Entry 3X3Y (X-ray diffraction, 1.50 A resolution); this record covers chains A and B.

[Chain A (and B)]
Protein: Phenylethylamine oxidase
From: Arthrobacter globiformis
Notes: EC 1.4.3.21; chain B of this document is another copy of the same molecule, construct and numbering; everything in this record applies to it too
UniProt: P46881 (PAOX_ARTGO); residues 9-628 here = UniProt positions 9-628
Sequence (620 residues; row label = number of the first residue in the row):
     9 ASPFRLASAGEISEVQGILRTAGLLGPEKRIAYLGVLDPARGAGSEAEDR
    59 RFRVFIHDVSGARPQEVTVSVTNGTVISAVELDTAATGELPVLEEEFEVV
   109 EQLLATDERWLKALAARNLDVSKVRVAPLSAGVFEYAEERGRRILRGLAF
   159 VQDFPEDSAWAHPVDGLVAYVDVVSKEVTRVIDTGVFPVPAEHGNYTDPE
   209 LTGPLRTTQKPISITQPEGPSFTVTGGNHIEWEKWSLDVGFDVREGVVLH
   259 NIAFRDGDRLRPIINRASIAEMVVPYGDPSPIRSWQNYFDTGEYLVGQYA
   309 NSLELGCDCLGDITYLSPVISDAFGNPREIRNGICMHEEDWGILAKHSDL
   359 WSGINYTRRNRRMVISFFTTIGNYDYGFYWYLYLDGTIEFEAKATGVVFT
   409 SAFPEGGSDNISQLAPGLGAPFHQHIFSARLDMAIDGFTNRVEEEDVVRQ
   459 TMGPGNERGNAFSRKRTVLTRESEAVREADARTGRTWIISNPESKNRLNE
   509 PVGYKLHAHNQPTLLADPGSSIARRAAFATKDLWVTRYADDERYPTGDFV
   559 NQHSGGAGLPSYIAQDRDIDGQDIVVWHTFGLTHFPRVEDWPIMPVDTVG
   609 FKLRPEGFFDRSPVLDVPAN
Modified / non-standard residues: Tyr382 (3-amino-6-hydroxy-tyrosine; TYQ)
Disulfide bonds: Cys317-Cys343
Bound ions: K+: Val79, Thr80; Cu ion: His431, His433, His592; Na+: Asp440, Met441, Asp581, Ile582
Curated features (UniProtKB/Swiss-Prot):
  - active site: Asp298 (Proton acceptor)
  - binding site (substrate): Tyr296 to Tyr307, Ile379 to Asn381, Asp383, Tyr384
  - binding site (Cu cation): His431, His433, His592
Reported in the primary citation:
  - Cu ion coordination: His431, His433, His592
  - conformationally variable residues (side-chain flip): Tyr296
  - catalytic residues: Asp298 (citing earlier work)

[Chain A / chain B interface]
Contacting residue pairs (308; chain A residue first):
  Arg133(A) - Trp359(B)
  Val134(A) - Trp359(B)
  Ala135(A) - Trp359(B)
  Phe142(A) - Arg466(B)
  Glu143(A) - Arg466(B)  salt bridge
  Tyr144(A) - Arg466(B)  hydrogen bond
  Gln160(A) - Trp359(B)  hydrogen bond (side chain-backbone)
  Gln160(A) - Ser360(B)
  Pro163(A) - Trp359(B)
  Pro163(A) - Ser360(B)
  Glu164(A) - Ser360(B)
  Glu164(A) - Ile362(B)
  Asp165(A) - Ser360(B)
  Ala167(A) - Trp359(B)  hydrophobic
  Trp168(A) - Asp357(B)  hydrogen bond
  Trp168(A) - Trp359(B)  hydrophobic
  Glu200(A) - Arg505(B)  salt bridge
  Tyr204(A) - His355(B)
  Tyr204(A) - Tyr364(B)  hydrophobic
  Thr205(A) - Tyr364(B)
  Leu209(A) - Arg619(B)
  Thr210(A) - Leu623(B)
  Thr210(A) - Asp624(B)
  Pro212(A) - Asp624(B)
  Leu213(A) - Asp624(B)
  Arg214(A) - Glu241(B)  salt bridge
  Arg214(A) - Lys242(B)
  Arg214(A) - Leu392(B)
  Arg214(A) - Pro621(B)  hydrogen bond (side chain-backbone)
  Arg214(A) - Asp624(B)  salt bridge
  Arg214(A) - Val625(B)
  Arg214(A) - Pro626(B)
  Thr216(A) - Ser229(B)
  Thr216(A) - Glu241(B)  hydrogen bond
  Gln217(A) - Ser229(B)
  Gln217(A) - Glu241(B)  hydrogen bond
  Gln217(A) - Leu392(B)
  Gln217(A) - Val625(B)
  Lys218(A) - Glu226(B)
  Lys218(A) - Gly227(B)
  Lys218(A) - Pro228(B)
  Lys218(A) - Ser229(B)  hydrogen bond (backbone-side chain)
  Lys218(A) - Arg369(B)  hydrogen bond (backbone-side chain)
  Pro219(A) - Gln224(B)  hydrogen bond (backbone-side chain)
  Pro219(A) - Pro225(B)  hydrophobic
  Pro219(A) - Glu226(B)
  Ile220(A) - Thr223(B)
  Ile220(A) - Gln224(B)
  Ile220(A) - Glu347(B)
  Ile220(A) - Asp348(B)
  Ile220(A) - Arg369(B)
  Ser221(A) - Ser221(B)
  Ser221(A) - Ile222(B)
  Ser221(A) - Thr223(B)  hydrogen bond (backbone-backbone)
  Ile222(A) - Ser221(B)
  Thr223(A) - Ile220(B)
  Thr223(A) - Ser221(B)  hydrogen bond (backbone-backbone)
  Gln224(A) - Lys218(B)
  Gln224(A) - Pro219(B)  hydrogen bond (side chain-backbone)
  Gln224(A) - Ile220(B)
  Pro225(A) - Pro219(B)
  Glu226(A) - Lys218(B)
  Glu226(A) - Pro219(B)
  Gly227(A) - Lys218(B)
  Pro228(A) - Lys218(B)
  Ser229(A) - Thr216(B)
  Ser229(A) - Gln217(B)
  Ser229(A) - Lys218(B)  hydrogen bond (side chain-backbone)
  Glu241(A) - Arg214(B)  salt bridge
  Glu241(A) - Thr216(B)  hydrogen bond
  Glu241(A) - Gln217(B)  hydrogen bond
  Lys242(A) - Arg214(B)
  Tyr284(A) - Asn468(B)  hydrogen bond (backbone-side chain)
  Gly285(A) - Asn468(B)
  Gly285(A) - Ala469(B)
  Gly285(A) - Phe470(B)  hydrogen bond (backbone-backbone)
  Asp286(A) - Asn468(B)  hydrogen bond (backbone-side chain)
  Pro287(A) - Gly463(B)
  Ser292(A) - Arg466(B)  hydrogen bond
  Ser292(A) - Asn468(B)
  Trp293(A) - Arg466(B)
  Asn309(A) - Lys354(B)
  Gly314(A) - Asn628(B)  hydrogen bond (backbone-side chain)
  Cys315(A) - Ile351(B)
  Cys315(A) - Thr365(B)
  Cys315(A) - Arg367(B)  hydrogen bond (backbone-side chain)
  Cys315(A) - Asn628(B)
  Asp316(A) - Ile351(B)
  Asp316(A) - Lys354(B)  salt bridge
  Asp316(A) - Thr365(B)
  Asp316(A) - Arg367(B)  hydrogen bond (backbone-side chain)
  Leu318(A) - Asp348(B)
  Leu318(A) - Arg367(B)
  Asp348(A) - Ile220(B)
  Asp348(A) - Leu318(B)
  Trp349(A) - Trp349(B)  hydrophobic
  Ile351(A) - Cys315(B)
  Ile351(A) - Asp316(B)
  Ile351(A) - Tyr387(B)
  Ile351(A) - Val604(B)
  Leu352(A) - Pro603(B)
  Leu352(A) - Val604(B)  hydrogen bond (backbone-backbone)
  Ala353(A) - Thr403(B)
  Ala353(A) - Met602(B)
  Lys354(A) - Asn309(B)
  Lys354(A) - Asp316(B)  salt bridge
  Lys354(A) - Phe376(B)
  Lys354(A) - Asp383(B)
  Lys354(A) - Thr403(B)  hydrogen bond (backbone-side chain)
  Lys354(A) - Gly404(B)  hydrogen bond (backbone-backbone)
  His355(A) - Tyr204(B)
  His355(A) - Gly380(B)
  His355(A) - Asn381(B)  hydrogen bond (side chain-backbone)
  His355(A) - Asp383(B)  salt bridge
  His355(A) - Gly404(B)
  His355(A) - Val405(B)
  His355(A) - Ile601(B)
  Ser356(A) - Thr378(B)
  Ser356(A) - Asp383(B)  hydrogen bond (backbone-side chain)
  Asp357(A) - Trp168(B)  hydrogen bond
  Trp359(A) - Arg133(B)
  Trp359(A) - Val134(B)
  Trp359(A) - Ala135(B)
  Trp359(A) - Gln160(B)  hydrogen bond (backbone-side chain)
  Trp359(A) - Pro163(B)
  Trp359(A) - Ala167(B)  hydrophobic
  Trp359(A) - Trp168(B)  hydrophobic
  Ser360(A) - Gln160(B)
  Ser360(A) - Pro163(B)
  Ser360(A) - Glu164(B)
  Ser360(A) - Asp165(B)
  Ile362(A) - Glu164(B)
  Ile362(A) - Thr205(B)
  Tyr364(A) - Tyr204(B)  hydrophobic
  Tyr364(A) - Thr205(B)
  Tyr364(A) - Ile601(B)  hydrophobic
  Thr365(A) - Cys315(B)
  Thr365(A) - Asp316(B)
  Arg367(A) - Cys315(B)  hydrogen bond (side chain-backbone)
  Arg367(A) - Asp316(B)  hydrogen bond (side chain-backbone)
  Arg367(A) - Cys317(B)
  Arg367(A) - Leu318(B)
  Arg369(A) - Lys218(B)  hydrogen bond (side chain-backbone)
  Arg369(A) - Ile220(B)
  Phe376(A) - Lys354(B)
  Thr378(A) - Ser356(B)
  Gly380(A) - His355(B)
  Asn381(A) - His355(B)  hydrogen bond (backbone-side chain)
  Asp383(A) - Lys354(B)
  Asp383(A) - His355(B)  salt bridge
  Asp383(A) - Ser356(B)  hydrogen bond (side chain-backbone)
  Tyr387(A) - Ile351(B)
  Leu392(A) - Arg214(B)
  Leu392(A) - Gln217(B)
  Asp393(A) - Pro603(B)
  Thr403(A) - Ala353(B)
  Thr403(A) - Lys354(B)  hydrogen bond (side chain-backbone)
  Gly404(A) - Lys354(B)  hydrogen bond (backbone-backbone)
  Gly404(A) - His355(B)
  Val405(A) - His355(B)
  Asp417(A) - Phe470(B)
  Asp417(A) - Ser471(B)  hydrogen bond (backbone-side chain)
  Asn418(A) - Gln458(B)  hydrogen bond
  Asn418(A) - Ala469(B)
  Asn418(A) - Phe470(B)  hydrogen bond (side chain-backbone)
  Gln421(A) - Leu506(B)
  Leu422(A) - Leu506(B)
  Ala423(A) - Arg505(B)
  Ala423(A) - Leu506(B)
  Pro424(A) - Arg505(B)
  Pro424(A) - Leu506(B)
  Phe430(A) - Phe470(B)
  His431(A) - Phe470(B)
  Gln432(A) - Phe470(B)
  Val455(A) - Leu523(B)  hydrophobic
  Val455(A) - Phe593(B)  hydrophobic
  Arg457(A) - Leu523(B)  hydrogen bond (side chain-backbone)
  Arg457(A) - Ala524(B)  hydrogen bond (side chain-backbone)
  Arg457(A) - Pro526(B)
  Gln458(A) - Asn418(B)  hydrogen bond
  Thr459(A) - Asp525(B)
  Met460(A) - Asp525(B)  hydrogen bond (backbone-side chain)
  Met460(A) - Gly527(B)
  Gly463(A) - Pro287(B)
  Arg466(A) - Phe142(B)
  Arg466(A) - Glu143(B)  salt bridge
  Arg466(A) - Tyr144(B)  hydrogen bond
  Arg466(A) - Ser292(B)  hydrogen bond
  Arg466(A) - Trp293(B)
  Arg466(A) - Ser528(B)
  Gly467(A) - Ala524(B)
  Gly467(A) - Asp525(B)  hydrogen bond (backbone-backbone)
  Gly467(A) - Ser528(B)
  Asn468(A) - Tyr284(B)  hydrogen bond (side chain-backbone)
  Asn468(A) - Gly285(B)
  Asn468(A) - Asp286(B)  hydrogen bond (side chain-backbone)
  Asn468(A) - Ser292(B)
  Ala469(A) - Gly285(B)
  Ala469(A) - Asn418(B)
  Phe470(A) - Gly285(B)  hydrogen bond (backbone-backbone)
  Phe470(A) - Asp417(B)
  Phe470(A) - Asn418(B)  hydrogen bond (backbone-side chain)
  Phe470(A) - Phe430(B)
  Phe470(A) - His431(B)
  Phe470(A) - Gln432(B)
  Phe470(A) - Leu523(B)  hydrophobic
  Phe470(A) - Thr591(B)
  Phe470(A) - Phe593(B)  hydrophobic
  Ser471(A) - Asp417(B)  hydrogen bond (side chain-backbone)
  Ser471(A) - Phe593(B)
  Arg472(A) - Phe593(B)
  Glu486(A) - Arg490(B)  salt bridge
  Ala487(A) - Arg490(B)  hydrogen bond (backbone-side chain)
  Asp488(A) - Arg490(B)
  Ala489(A) - Ala489(B)  hydrophobic
  Ala489(A) - Asn518(B)
  Ala489(A) - Pro520(B)
  Arg490(A) - Glu486(B)  salt bridge
  Arg490(A) - Ala487(B)  hydrogen bond (side chain-backbone)
  Arg490(A) - Pro520(B)
  Gly492(A) - Pro520(B)
  Arg505(A) - Glu200(B)  salt bridge
  Arg505(A) - Ala423(B)
  Arg505(A) - Pro424(B)
  Leu506(A) - Gln421(B)
  Leu506(A) - Leu422(B)
  Leu506(A) - Ala423(B)
  Leu506(A) - Pro424(B)
  Leu506(A) - Val596(B)  hydrophobic
  Asn518(A) - Ala489(B)
  Pro520(A) - Ala489(B)
  Pro520(A) - Arg490(B)
  Pro520(A) - Gly492(B)
  Leu523(A) - Val455(B)  hydrophobic
  Leu523(A) - Arg457(B)  hydrogen bond (backbone-side chain)
  Leu523(A) - Phe470(B)  hydrophobic
  Ala524(A) - Arg457(B)  hydrogen bond (backbone-side chain)
  Ala524(A) - Gly467(B)
  Asp525(A) - Gln458(B)
  Asp525(A) - Thr459(B)
  Asp525(A) - Met460(B)  hydrogen bond (side chain-backbone)
  Asp525(A) - Gly467(B)  hydrogen bond (backbone-backbone)
  Pro526(A) - Arg457(B)
  Gly527(A) - Met460(B)
  Ser528(A) - Arg466(B)
  Ser528(A) - Gly467(B)
  Thr591(A) - Phe470(B)
  Phe593(A) - Val455(B)  hydrophobic
  Phe593(A) - Phe470(B)  hydrophobic
  Phe593(A) - Ser471(B)
  Phe593(A) - Arg472(B)
  Arg595(A) - Arg612(B)
  Arg595(A) - Pro613(B)  hydrogen bond (side chain-backbone)
  Arg595(A) - Glu614(B)
  Val596(A) - Leu506(B)  hydrophobic
  Val596(A) - Phe617(B)
  Val596(A) - Asp618(B)
  Val596(A) - Arg619(B)
  Val596(A) - Ser620(B)
  Glu597(A) - Pro613(B)
  Glu597(A) - Glu614(B)
  Glu597(A) - Gly615(B)  hydrogen bond (side chain-backbone)
  Glu597(A) - Phe616(B)  hydrogen bond (side chain-backbone)
  Glu597(A) - Phe617(B)  hydrogen bond (side chain-backbone)
  Glu597(A) - Arg619(B)
  Glu597(A) - Ser620(B)
  Trp599(A) - Arg619(B)
  Trp599(A) - Ser620(B)  hydrogen bond (backbone-backbone)
  Pro600(A) - Leu623(B)
  Ile601(A) - His355(B)
  Ile601(A) - Tyr364(B)  hydrophobic
  Ile601(A) - Leu623(B)  hydrophobic
  Met602(A) - Ala353(B)
  Pro603(A) - Leu352(B)
  Pro603(A) - Asp393(B)
  Val604(A) - Ile351(B)
  Val604(A) - Leu352(B)  hydrogen bond (backbone-backbone)
  Asp605(A) - Arg612(B)  salt bridge
  Arg612(A) - Arg595(B)
  Arg612(A) - Asp605(B)  salt bridge
  Pro613(A) - Arg595(B)  hydrogen bond (backbone-side chain)
  Pro613(A) - Glu597(B)
  Glu614(A) - Arg595(B)
  Glu614(A) - Glu597(B)
  Gly615(A) - Glu597(B)  hydrogen bond (backbone-side chain)
  Phe616(A) - Glu597(B)  hydrogen bond (backbone-side chain)
  Phe617(A) - Val596(B)
  Phe617(A) - Glu597(B)  hydrogen bond (backbone-side chain)
  Asp618(A) - Val596(B)
  Arg619(A) - Leu209(B)
  Arg619(A) - Val596(B)
  Arg619(A) - Trp599(B)
  Ser620(A) - Val596(B)
  Ser620(A) - Glu597(B)
  Ser620(A) - Trp599(B)  hydrogen bond (backbone-backbone)
  Pro621(A) - Arg214(B)  hydrogen bond (backbone-side chain)
  Leu623(A) - Tyr204(B)  hydrophobic
  Leu623(A) - Thr210(B)
  Leu623(A) - Pro600(B)
  Leu623(A) - Ile601(B)  hydrophobic
  Asp624(A) - Thr210(B)
  Asp624(A) - Pro212(B)
  Asp624(A) - Leu213(B)
  Asp624(A) - Arg214(B)  salt bridge
  Val625(A) - Arg214(B)
  Val625(A) - Gln217(B)
  Pro626(A) - Arg214(B)
  Asn628(A) - Gly314(B)  hydrogen bond (side chain-backbone)
Other interface residues (no listed pair), chain A (152 interface residues in all): Phe158, Pro289, Cys317, Glu346, Glu347, Ser420, Glu453, Asn464, Thr491, Asn504, Gln519, Leu522, Val622
Other interface residues (no listed pair), chain B (154 interface residues in all): Phe158, Tyr178, Pro289, Leu311, Glu346, Ser420, Glu453, Asn464, Asp488, Thr491, Asn504, Leu522, Ser529, Val622

[Summary]
The interface between chain A and chain B involves 152 residues on one side and 154 on the other; the contacts
include 70 hydrogen bonds and 16 salt bridges. Among the polar pairs are Glu143(A)-Arg466(B),
Glu200(A)-Arg505(B) and Arg214(A)-Glu241(B). The paper reports the catalytic residue Asp298(A); Cu ion
coordination by His431(A), His433(A) and His592(A).
Chain A and chain B are both Phenylethylamine oxidase (Arthrobacter globiformis); the structure, Copper amine
oxidase from Arthrobacter globiformis anaerobically reduced by histamine, was determined by X-ray diffraction
together with 3X3X, 3X3Z, 3X40, 3X41 and 3X42 from the same study.
